Entry 7ABH (electron microscopy, 4.50 A resolution (low resolution: residue-level contacts below are approximate; hydrogen-bond / salt-bridge calls are withheld)); this record covers chains T and w of the 16 polymer chains in the assembly.

== Chain T ==
Name: Splicing factor 3B subunit 2
Organism: Homo sapiens
UniProtKB: Q13435 (SF3B2_HUMAN); numbering as in UniProt (aligned over 1-895)
Chain sequence (895 residues; row label = number of the first residue in the row):
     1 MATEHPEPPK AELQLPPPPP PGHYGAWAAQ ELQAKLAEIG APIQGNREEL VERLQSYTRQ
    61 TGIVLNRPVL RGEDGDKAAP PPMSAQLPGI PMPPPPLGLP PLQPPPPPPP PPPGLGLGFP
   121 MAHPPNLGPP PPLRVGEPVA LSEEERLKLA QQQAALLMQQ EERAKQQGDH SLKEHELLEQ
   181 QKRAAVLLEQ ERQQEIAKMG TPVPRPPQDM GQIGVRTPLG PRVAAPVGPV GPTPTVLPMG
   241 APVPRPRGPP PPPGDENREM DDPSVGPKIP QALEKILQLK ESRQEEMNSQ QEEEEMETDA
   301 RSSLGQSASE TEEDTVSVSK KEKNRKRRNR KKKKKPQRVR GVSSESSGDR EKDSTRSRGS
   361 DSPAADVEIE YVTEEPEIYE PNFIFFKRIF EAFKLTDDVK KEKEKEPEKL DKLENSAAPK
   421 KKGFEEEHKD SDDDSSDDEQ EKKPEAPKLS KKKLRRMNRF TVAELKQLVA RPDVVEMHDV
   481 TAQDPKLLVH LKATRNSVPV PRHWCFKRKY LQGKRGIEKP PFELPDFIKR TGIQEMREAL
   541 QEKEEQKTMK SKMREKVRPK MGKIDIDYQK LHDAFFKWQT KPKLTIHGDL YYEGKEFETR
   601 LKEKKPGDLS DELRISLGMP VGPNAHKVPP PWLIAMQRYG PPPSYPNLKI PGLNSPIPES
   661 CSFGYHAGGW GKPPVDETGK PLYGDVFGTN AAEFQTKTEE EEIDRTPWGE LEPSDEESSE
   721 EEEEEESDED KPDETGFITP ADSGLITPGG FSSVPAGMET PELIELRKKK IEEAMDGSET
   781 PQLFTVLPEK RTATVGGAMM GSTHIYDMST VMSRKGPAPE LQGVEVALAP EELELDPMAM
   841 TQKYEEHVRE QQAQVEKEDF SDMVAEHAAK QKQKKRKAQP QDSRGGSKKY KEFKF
Not modelled in the structure: 1-457, 546-562, 622-628, 657-681, 690-895
Swiss-Prot annotation at these positions:
  - modified residue: R222 (Omega-N-methylarginine), R245 (Omega-N-methylarginine), R247 (Omega-N-methylarginine), K275 (N6-acetyllysine), S289 (Phosphoserine), T298 (Phosphothreonine), S307 (Phosphoserine), S309 (Phosphoserine), T311 (Phosphothreonine), S317 (Phosphoserine), S360 (Phosphoserine), S362 (Phosphoserine), S431 (Phosphoserine), S435 (Phosphoserine), S436 (Phosphoserine), R508 (Omega-N-methylarginine), R515 (Omega-N-methylarginine), T780 (Phosphothreonine), S861 (Phosphoserine)
  - cross-link (Glycyl lysine isopeptide (Lys-Gly)): K10 (interchain with G-Cter in SUMO2), K280 (interchain with G-Cter in SUMO2), K400 (interchain with G-Cter in SUMO2), K412 (interchain with G-Cter in SUMO2), K492 (interchain with G-Cter in SUMO2), K543 (interchain with G-Cter in SUMO2), K770 (interchain with G-Cter in SUMO2), K790 (interchain with G-Cter in SUMO2), K843 (interchain with G-Cter in SUMO2), K857 (interchain with G-Cter in SUMO2)

== Chain w ==
Name: Splicing factor 3B subunit 4
Organism: Homo sapiens
UniProtKB: Q15427 (SF3B4_HUMAN); numbering as in UniProt (aligned over 1-424)
Chain sequence (424 residues; each row starts with the number of its first residue):
     1 MAAGPISERN QDATVYVGGL DEKVSEPLLW ELFLQAGPVV NTHMPKDRVT GQHQGYGFVE
    61 FLSEEDADYA IKIMNMIKLY GKPIRVNKAS AHNKNLDVGA NIFIGNLDPE IDEKLLYDTF
   121 SAFGVILQTP KIMRDPDTGN SKGYAFINFA SFDASDAAIE AMNGQYLCNR PITVSYAFKK
   181 DSKGERHGSA AERLLAAQNP LSQADRPHQL FADAPPPPSA PNPVVSSLGS GLPPPGMPPP
   241 GSFPPPVPPP GALPPGIPPA MPPPPMPPGA AGHGPPSAGT PGAGHPGHGH SHPHPFPPGG
   301 MPHPGMSQMQ LAHHGPHGLG HPHAGPPGSG GQPPPRPPPG MPHPGPPPMG MPPRGPPFGS
   361 PMGHPGPMPP HGMRGPPPLM PPHGYTGPPR PPPYGYQRGP LPPPRPTPRP PVPPRGPLRG
   421 PLPQ
Not modelled in the structure: 1-11, 90-424
Swiss-Prot annotation at these positions:
  - modified residue: A2 (N-acetylalanine), Y56 (Phosphotyrosine)

== Chain T / chain w interface ==
Residue-residue contacts (8; chain T residue first):
  P606(T) with Q35(w)
  S616(T) with Y80(w); G81(w)
  A635(T) with I73(w)
  P643(T) with E65(w); D66(w); Y69(w)
  S644(T) with P38(w)
Other interface residues (no listed pair), chain T (10 interface residues in all): K604, L609, L617, Y639, P642
Other interface residues (no listed pair), chain w (12 interface residues in all): E31, L34, A36, K78

== In short ==
The interface between chain T and chain w involves 10 residues on one side and 12 on the other.
Chain T is Splicing factor 3B subunit 2 and chain w is Splicing factor 3B subunit 4, both from Homo sapiens;
the structure, Human pre-Bact-2 spliceosome (SF3b/U2 snRNP portion), was determined by electron microscopy
together with 7AAV and 7ABF from the same study.
